8YIK - chain A; structure by X-ray diffraction, 1.30 A resolution.

# Chain A
Name: DNA topoisomerase 2
Source organism: African swine fever virus pig/Kenya/KEN-50/1950
Notes: EC 5.6.2.2; fragment: ATPase-domain
UniProtKB: A0A0C5B080 (A0A0C5B080_ASF); numbering as in UniProt (aligned over 1-403)
Chain sequence (403 residues; row label = number of the first residue in the row):
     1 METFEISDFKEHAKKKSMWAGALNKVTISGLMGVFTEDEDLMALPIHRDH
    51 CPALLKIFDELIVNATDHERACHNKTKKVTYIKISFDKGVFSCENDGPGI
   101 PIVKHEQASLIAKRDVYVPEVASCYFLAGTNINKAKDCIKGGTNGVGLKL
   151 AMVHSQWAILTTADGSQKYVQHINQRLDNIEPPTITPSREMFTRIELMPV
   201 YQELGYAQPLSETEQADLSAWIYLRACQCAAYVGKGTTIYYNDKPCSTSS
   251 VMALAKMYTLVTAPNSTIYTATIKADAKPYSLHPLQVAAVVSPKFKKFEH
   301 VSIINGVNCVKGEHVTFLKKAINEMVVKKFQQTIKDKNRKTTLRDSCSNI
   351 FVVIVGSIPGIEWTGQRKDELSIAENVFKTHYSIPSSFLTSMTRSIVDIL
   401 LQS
Unresolved in the structure: 1-4, 70-77, 333-344
Residues lining bound ligands: ATP (adenosine-5'-triphosphate): Glu60, Asn64, Ala65, Asp67, His68, Asn95, Ile100, Ala122, Ala128, Gly129, Thr130, Asn131, Gly141, Gly142, Thr143, Asn144, Gly145, Val146, Gly147, Leu148, Lys149, Thr193, Gln366, Lys368
From the paper describing this entry:
  - conformationally variable residues (order/disorder transition): Arg70 to Thr76

# In short
Bound to chain A: ATP. From the paper: conformational variability at Arg70.
Chain A is DNA topoisomerase 2 (African swine fever virus pig/Kenya/KEN-50/1950); the structure,
pP1192R-ATPase-domain, was determined by X-ray diffraction (same publication as 8YGE, 8YGG and 8YGH).
